PDB entry 6VBX | X-ray diffraction, 1.95 A resolution | chains A and B

Chain A:
Protein: Induced myeloid leukemia cell differentiation protein Mcl-1
Source organism: Homo sapiens
UniProtKB: Q07820 (MCL1_HUMAN); residues 172-323 here = UniProt positions 172-323
Sequence (156 residues; numbered 168 to 323; the number before each row is that of its first residue):
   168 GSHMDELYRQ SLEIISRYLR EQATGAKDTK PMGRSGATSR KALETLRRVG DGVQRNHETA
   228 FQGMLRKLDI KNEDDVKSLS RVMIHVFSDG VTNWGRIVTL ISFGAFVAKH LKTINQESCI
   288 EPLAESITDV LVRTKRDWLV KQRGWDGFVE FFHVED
Disordered / not traced: 168-172, 194-202, 322-323
Sequence notes: expression tag (168-171)
Swiss-Prot annotation at these positions:
  - motif: Ala209 to Asn223 (BH3), His252 to Ala272 (BH1), Asp304 to Phe319 (BH2)
  - cross-link (Glycyl lysine isopeptide (Lys-Gly)): Lys194 (interchain with G-Cter in ubiquitin), Lys197 (interchain with G-Cter in ubiquitin)
  - mutagenesis: Lys194 (K194R: Reduced ubiquitination), Lys197 (K197R: Reduced ubiquitination), Lys208 (K208R: No effect on ubiquitination), Lys234 (K234R: No effect on ubiquitination)

Chain B:
Protein: Synthetic peptide
Sequence (13 residues; each row starts with the number of its first residue):
   401 X
     1 IAEQLRRIGD RF
Modified / non-standard residues: QX7 (N-acetyl-3-{[5-(fluorosulfonyl)-2-methylbenzene-1-carbonyl]amino}-L-alanine) at position 401
Covalent attachments: covalent link Ile1-QX7_401

Interface between chain A and chain B:
Residue-residue contacts (31; chain A residue first):
  Val216(A) - Phe12(B)  hydrophobic
  Val220(A) - Phe12(B)  hydrophobic
  His224(A) - Ile8(B)
  His224(A) - Arg11(B)
  Ala227(A) - Gln4(B)
  Met231(A) - Ile1(B)  hydrophobic
  Met231(A) - Gln4(B)
  Met231(A) - Leu5(B)  hydrophobic
  Lys234(A) - QX7_401(B)  covalent bond
  Leu235(A) - Ile1(B)  hydrophobic
  Val249(A) - Leu5(B)  hydrophobic
  His252(A) - Ala2(B)
  His252(A) - Arg6(B)  hydrogen bond (backbone-side chain)
  His252(A) - QX7_401(B)
  Val253(A) - Ala2(B)  hydrophobic
  Val253(A) - Leu5(B)  hydrophobic
  Val253(A) - Arg6(B)  hydrogen bond (backbone-side chain)
  Ser255(A) - Arg6(B)  hydrogen bond
  Asp256(A) - Arg6(B)  salt bridge
  Asn260(A) - Gly9(B)
  Asn260(A) - Asp10(B)  hydrogen bond
  Gly262(A) - Gly9(B)
  Gly262(A) - Phe12(B)
  Arg263(A) - Arg6(B)
  Arg263(A) - Gly9(B)
  Arg263(A) - Asp10(B)  salt bridge
  Thr266(A) - Leu5(B)
  Thr266(A) - Ile8(B)
  Thr266(A) - Gly9(B)
  Thr266(A) - Phe12(B)
  Phe319(A) - Phe12(B)  hydrophobic
Interface residues without a listed pair, chain A (23 interface residues in all): Phe228, Val258, Val265, Leu267, Phe270, Phe318
The authors on this interface:
  - interface residues, chain A: Lys234(A), Arg263(A)

Summary:
23 residues of chain A face 11 of chain B across their interface; the contacts include 1 covalent bond, 4
hydrogen bonds and 2 salt bridges. Polar contacts include Asp256(A)-Arg6(B), Arg263(A)-Asp10(B) and
His252(A)-Arg6(B). Curated annotation (UniProt) lists 4 mutagenesis sites on chain A. The paper reports
interface residues Lys234(A) and Arg263(A).
Here chain A is Induced myeloid leukemia cell differentiation protein Mcl-1 (Homo sapiens) and chain B is
Synthetic peptide. Entry 6VBX (Crystal structure of Mcl-1 in complex with 138E12 peptide, Lys-covalent
antagonist) was determined by X-ray diffraction.
